Entry 4KVB (X-ray diffraction, 4.20 A resolution (low resolution: residue-level contacts below are approximate; hydrogen-bond / salt-bridge calls are withheld)); this record covers chains A and M of the 20 polymer chains in the assembly.

== Chain A ==
Molecule: 16S rRNA
From: Thermus thermophilus
Sequence (1522 nucleotides; row label = number of the first residue in the row; note: 42 numbers in that range are skipped by the numbering (no residue carries them; nothing is unmodelled there); a row labelled like 190A-190L holds insertion residues (190A, then the next letters in order); numbering starts at 0):
     0 UUUGUUGGAG AGUUUGAUCC UGGCUCAGGG UGAACGCUGG CGGCGUGCCU AAGACAUGCA
    60 AGUCGUGCGG G
    73 CCGCGGGGUU UU
    88 ACUCCG
    95 UGGUC
   101 AGCGGCGGAC GGGUGAGUAA CGCGUGGGU
  129A G
   130 ACCUACCCGG AAGAGGGGGA CAACCCGGGG AAACUCGGGC UAAUCCCCCA UGUGGACCCG
   190 C
190A-190L CCCUUGGGGUGU
   191 GUCCAAAGGG CUUU
   216 GCCCGCUUCC GGAUGGGCCC GCGUCCCAUC AGCUAGUUGG UGGGGUAAUG GCCCACCAAG
   276 GCGACGACGG GUAGCCGGUC UGAGAGGAUG GCCGGCCACA GGGGCACUGA GACACGGGCC
   336 CCACUCCUAC GGGAGGCAGC AGUUAGGAAU CUUCCGCAAU GGGCGCAAGC CUGACGGAGC
   396 GACGCCGCUU GGAGGAAGAA GCCCUUCGGG GUGUAAACUC CUGAA
   442 CCCGGGACGA AACCCCCGAG GA
   474 GGGGACUGAC GGUACCGGG
   494 GUAAUAGCGC CGGCCAACUC CGUGCCAGCA GCCGCGGUAA UACGGAGGGC GCGAGCGUUA
   554 CCCGGAUUCA CUGGGCGUAA AGGGCGUGUA GGCGGCCUGG GGCGUCCCAU GUGAAAGACC
   614 ACGGCUCAAC CGUGGGGGAG CGUGGGAUAC GCUCAGGCUA GACGGUGGGA GAGGGUGGUG
   674 GAAUUCCCGG AGUAGCGGUG AAAUGCGCAG AUACCGGGAG GAACGCCGAU GGCGAAGGCA
   734 GCCACCUGGU CCACCCGUGA CGCUGAGGCG CGAAAGCGUG GGGAGCAAAC CGGAUUAGAU
   794 ACCCGGGUAG UCCACGCCCU AAACGAUGCG CGCUAGGUCU CUGGGUCU
   848 CCUGGGGGCC GAAGCUAACG CGUUAAGCGC GCCGCCUGGG GAGUACGGCC GCAAGGCUGA
   908 AACUCAAAGG AAUUGACGGG GGCCCGCACA AGCGGUGGAG CAUGUGGUUU AAUUCGAAGX
   968 AACGCGAAGA ACCUUACCAG GCCUUGACAU GCUAGG
 1003A G
  1004 AACCCGGGUG AAAGCCUGGG GUGCCCC
1030A-1030D GCGA
  1031 GGGGAGCCCU AGCACAGGUG CUGCAUGGCC GUCGUCAGCU CGUGCCGUGA GGUGUUGGGU
  1091 UAAGUCCCGC AACGAGCGCA ACCCCCGCCG UUAGUUGCCA GCGGUUCGGC CGGGCACUCU
  1151 AACGGGACUG CCCGCGAAA
  1171 GCGGGAGGAA GGAGGGGACG ACGUCUGGUC AGCAUGGCCC UUACGGCCUG GGCGACACAC
  1231 GUGCUACAAU GCCCACUACA AAGCGAUGCC ACCCGGCAAC GGGGAGCUAA UCGCAAAAAG
  1291 GUGGGCCCAG UUCGGAUUGG GGUCUGCAAC CCGACCCCAU GAAGCCGGAA UCGCUAGUAA
  1351 UCGCGGAUCA G
 1361A C
  1362 CAUGCCGCGG UGAAUACGUU CCCGGGCCUU GUACACACXG CCXGUXACGC CAUGGGAGCG
  1422 GGCUCUACCC GAAGUCGCCG GG
  1446 AGCCUACGGG
  1459 CAGGCGCCGA GGGUAGGGCC CGUGACUGGG GCGAAGUCGU AACAAGGUAG CUGUACCGGA
  1519 AGGUGCGGCU GGAUCACCUC CUUUCU
Unresolved in the structure: 0-3, 1535-1538
Modified / non-standard residues: PSU (pseudouridine-5'-monophosphate) at position 516, 7MG (7N-methyl-8-hydroguanosine-5'-monophosphate) at position 527, M2G (N2-dimethylguanosine-5'-monophosphate) at position 966, 5MC (5-methylcytidine-5'-monophosphate) at position 967, 2MG (2N-methylguanosine-5'-monophosphate) at position 1207, 5MC (5-methylcytidine-5'-monophosphate) at position 1400, 4OC (4n,o2'-methylcytidine-5'-monophosphate) at position 1402, 5MC (5-methylcytidine-5'-monophosphate) at position 1404, 5MC (5-methylcytidine-5'-monophosphate) at position 1407, UR3 (3-methyluridine-5'-monophoshate) at position 1498, MA6 (6N-dimethyladenosine-5'-monophoshate) at position 1518, MA6 (6N-dimethyladenosine-5'-monophoshate) at position 1519, PSU (pseudouridine-5'-monophosphate) at position 1540, PSU (pseudouridine-5'-monophosphate) at position 1541
Metal / ion sites: Mg2+ site 1: U12, G22; K+ site 1 near U14 (its only coordinating residue here); Mg2+ site 2 near G21 (its only coordinating residue here); Mg2+ site 3 near C48 (its only coordinating residue here); Mg2+ site 4: C48, U114, G115; Mg2+ site 5 near A53 (its only coordinating residue here); Mg2+ site 6: G61, U62; Mg2+ site 7 near G107 (its only coordinating residue here); Mg2+ site 8: A109, G331; Mg2+ site 9: A116, G117, G289; Mg2+ site 10: A116, G117, U118, G289; Mg2+ site 11: C121, U125; 84 more Mg2+ sites not listed; 19 more K+ sites not listed

== Chain M ==
Protein: 30S ribosomal protein S13
From: Thermus thermophilus
UniProtKB: P62655 (RS13_THET2); numbering as in UniProt (aligned over 1-126)
Amino-acid sequence (126 residues; each row starts with the number of its first residue):
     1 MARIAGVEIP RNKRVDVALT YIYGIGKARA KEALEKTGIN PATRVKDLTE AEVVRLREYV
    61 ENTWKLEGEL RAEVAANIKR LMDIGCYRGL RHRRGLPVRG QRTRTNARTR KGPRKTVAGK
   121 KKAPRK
Unresolved in the structure: 1
Metal / ion sites: Mg2+: Thr20, Ile22, Ile25 (shared with U1330(A) of chain A)

== Interface between chain A and chain M ==
Contacting residue pairs (90):
  G947(A) with Arg108(M); Thr109(M)
  C948(A) with Asn106(M); Ala107(M); Arg108(M); Thr109(M)
  A949(A) with Gln101(M); Asn106(M)
  U950(A) with Arg102(M); Thr105(M)
  G951(A) with Arg102(M); Thr105(M); Lys126(M)
  U952(A) with Arg104(M); Thr105(M); Arg125(M)
  G953(A) with Arg104(M); Ala123(M); Arg125(M)
  G954(A) with Arg104(M)
  A965(A) with Pro124(M)
  A969(A) with Lys126(M)
  C970(A) with Lys126(M)
  A1225(A) with Gln101(M); Arg102(M); Thr103(M); Arg104(M)
  C1226(A) with Arg91(M); Leu96(M); Thr103(M); Arg104(M); Lys111(M)
  A1227(A) with Leu96(M); Lys111(M); Lys115(M); Val117(M)
  C1228(A) with Arg104(M); Arg108(M); Lys111(M); Lys115(M); Val117(M)
  A1229(A) with Thr105(M); Arg114(M); Thr116(M); Arg125(M)
  C1230(A) with Thr105(M); Arg125(M); Lys126(M)
  G1231(A) with Lys126(M)
  C1296(A) with Arg44(M)
  C1297(A) with Lys13(M); Arg44(M)
  U1302(A) with Arg14(M); Val17(M); Tyr21(M)
  A1306(A) with Thr109(M)
  U1307(A) with Gln101(M); Thr109(M); Arg110(M)
  U1308(A) with His92(M); Pro97(M); Val98(M); Arg99(M); Gln101(M); Arg110(M)
  G1309(A) with Val74(M); Asn77(M); Arg88(M); His92(M)
  G1310(A) with Arg80(M); Arg88(M)
  C1321(A) with Tyr87(M)
  C1322(A) with Gly100(M)
  G1323(A) with Arg99(M); Gly100(M)
  C1328(A) with Ala28(M); Arg29(M)
  A1329(A) with Tyr23(M); Gly24(M); Ile25(M); Gly26(M); Ala28(M); Arg29(M); Leu70(M)
  U1330(A) with Ile22(M); Tyr23(M); Gly24(M); Ile25(M); Gly26(M)
  G1331(A) with Tyr23(M)
Also at the interface, not in a pair above, chain A (39 interface residues in all): A946, M2G_966, G1224, G1295, U1301, A1332
Also at the interface, not in a pair above, chain M (48 interface residues in all): Lys27, Leu81, Pro113, Lys120

== Summary ==
Chain A and chain M form an interface of 39 and 48 residues respectively. The Mg2+ site 1 is built by U12(A)
and G22(A). The Mg2+ site 4 is built by C48(A), U114(A) and G115(A).
Chain A is 16S rRNA and chain M is 30S ribosomal protein S13, both from Thermus thermophilus; the structure,
Thermus thermophilus HB27 30S ribosomal subunit lacking ribosomal protein S17, was determined by X-ray
diffraction.
